4DPE - chain A; structure by X-ray diffraction, 1.96 A resolution.

[Chain A]
Name: Stromelysin-1
From: Homo sapiens
Notes: EC 3.4.24.17
Reference sequence: P08254 (MMP3_HUMAN); residues 83-255 here correspond to UniProt positions 100-272 (UniProt number = residue number + 17)
Amino-acid sequence (173 residues; each row starts with the number of its first residue):
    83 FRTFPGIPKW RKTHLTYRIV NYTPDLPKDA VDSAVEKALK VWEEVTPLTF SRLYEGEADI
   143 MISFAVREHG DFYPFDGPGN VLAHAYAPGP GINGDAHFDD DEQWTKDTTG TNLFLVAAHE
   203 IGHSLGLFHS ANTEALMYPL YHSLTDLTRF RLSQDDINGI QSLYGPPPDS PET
Not modelled in the structure: 251-255
Curated features (UniProtKB/Swiss-Prot):
  - active site: E202
  - binding site (Ca(2+)): D107, D141, D158, G159, G161, V163, G173, N175, D177, D181, D182, E184
  - binding site (Zn(2+)): H151, D153, H166, H179, H201, H205, H211
Metal / ion sites: Ca2+ site 1: D107, D182, E184; platinum (II) ion: E139, M143; Ca2+ site 2: D141, G173, N175, D177; Zn2+ site 1: H151, D153, H166, H179; Ca2+ site 3: D158, G159, G161, V163, D181, E184; Zn2+ site 2: H201, H205, H211 (shared with 1 residue of chain B)

[In short]
The Ca2+ site 1 is built by D107, D182 and E184. The platinum (II) ion site is built by E139 and M143. From
UniProt: active-site residue E202, 12 Ca2+-binding residues and 7 Zn2+-binding residues.
Chain A is Stromelysin-1 (Homo sapiens); the structure, Structure of MMP3 complexed with a platinum-based
inhibitor, was determined by X-ray diffraction, deposited together with 4G9L and 4JA1.
